PDB entry 8FNJ | electron microscopy, 2.40 A resolution | chains A and G of the 12 polymer chains in the assembly

== Chain A (and G) ==
Protein: Lamina-associated polypeptide 2, isoforms beta/gamma, Integrase
Organism: Homo sapiens
Notes: EC 2.7.7.-, 3.1.-.-; chain G of this document is another copy of the same molecule, construct and numbering; everything in this record applies to it too
UniProtKB: chimeric construct of P42167, P12497: residues -55 to -3 from P42167 (LAP2B_HUMAN) positions 48-100 (UniProt number = residue number + 103); residues 1-288 from P12497 positions 1148-1435 (UniProt number = residue number + 1147)
Sequence (364 residues; numbered -75 to 288; the number before each row is that of its first residue; numbers below 1 keep their minus sign (Gly-75 is residue -75)):
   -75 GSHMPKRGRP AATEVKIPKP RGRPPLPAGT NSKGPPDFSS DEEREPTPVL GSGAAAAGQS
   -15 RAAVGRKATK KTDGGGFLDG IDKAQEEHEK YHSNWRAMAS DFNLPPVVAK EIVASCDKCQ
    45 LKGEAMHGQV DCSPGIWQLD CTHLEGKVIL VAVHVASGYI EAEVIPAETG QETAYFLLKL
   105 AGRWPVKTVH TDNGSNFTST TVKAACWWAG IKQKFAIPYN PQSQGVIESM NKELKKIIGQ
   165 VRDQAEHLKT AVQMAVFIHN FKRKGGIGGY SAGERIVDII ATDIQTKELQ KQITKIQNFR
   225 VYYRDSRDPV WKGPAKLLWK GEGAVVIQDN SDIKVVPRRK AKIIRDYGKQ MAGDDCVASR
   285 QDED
Not modelled in the structure: -75 to 0, 229-235, 269-288
Differences from the reference sequence: expression tag (-75 to -56); conflict Gly-54 (Asn49 in P42167), Gln-17 (Arg86 in P42167); linker (-2 to 0); engineered mutation Lys138 (Glu1285 in P12497), Ala140 (Gly1287 in P12497)
Bound ions: Zn2+: His12, His16, Cys40, Cys43; Mg2+ site 1: Asp64, Asp116 (together with Dolutegravir); Mg2+ site 2: Asp64, Glu152 (together with Dolutegravir)
Ligand contacts: Dolutegravir (DLU; (4R,12aS)-N-(2,4-difluorobenzyl)-7-hydroxy-4-methyl-6,8-dioxo-3,4,6,8,12,12a-hexahydro-2H-pyrido[1',2':4,5]pyrazino[2,1-b][1,3]oxazine-9-carboxamide): Asp64, Cys65, Asp116, Asn117, Gly118, Tyr143, Pro145, Gln146, Glu152
From the paper describing this entry:
  - conformationally variable residues (side-chain flip): Gln148
  - catalytic residues: Glu152 (citing earlier work)
  - mutagenesis - G140A (3- to 5-fold), Q148H (5- to 10-fold), Q148K (5- to 10-fold), Q148R (5- to 10-fold): decreased catalytic activity
  - mutagenesis - E138K/G140A/Q148K (1.0 kcal/mol): decreased binding to Dolutegravir (from molecular simulation)
  - mutagenesis - E138K: unchanged catalytic activity
  - mutagenesis - E138K/G140A/Q148K (1.0 kcal/mol): decreased binding to DTG (from molecular simulation)

== Interface between chain A and chain G ==
Contacting residue pairs (46):
  Glu11(A) - Lys186(G)  salt bridge
  Glu13(A) - Gln168(G)
  Lys14(A) - Gln168(G)
  Tyr15(A) - Phe181(G)  hydrophobic
  Tyr15(A) - Ile182(G)  hydrophobic
  Tyr15(A) - Lys186(G)
  His16(A) - Gln164(G)
  His16(A) - Arg187(G)  hydrogen bond (backbone-side chain)
  Ser17(A) - Lys186(G)
  Ser17(A) - Arg187(G)
  Asn18(A) - Lys186(G)
  Asn18(A) - Arg187(G)
  Asn18(A) - Lys188(G)  hydrogen bond (side chain-backbone)
  Arg20(A) - Lys188(G)
  Arg20(A) - Gly189(G)
  Ala21(A) - Lys186(G)
  Ala21(A) - Lys188(G)
  Ser24(A) - Lys188(G)
  Asp25(A) - Lys188(G)  salt bridge
  Lys42(A) - Gln164(G)  hydrogen bond (backbone-side chain)
  Cys43(A) - Gln164(G)  hydrogen bond
  Leu45(A) - Lys160(G)
  Leu45(A) - Gln164(G)
  Lys160(A) - Leu45(G)
  Gln164(A) - His16(G)
  Gln164(A) - Lys42(G)  hydrogen bond (side chain-backbone)
  Gln164(A) - Cys43(G)  hydrogen bond
  Gln164(A) - Leu45(G)
  Gln168(A) - Glu13(G)
  Gln168(A) - Lys14(G)  hydrogen bond (side chain-backbone)
  Phe181(A) - Tyr15(G)  hydrophobic
  Ile182(A) - Tyr15(G)  hydrophobic
  Lys186(A) - Glu11(G)  salt bridge
  Lys186(A) - Tyr15(G)
  Lys186(A) - Ser17(G)
  Lys186(A) - Asn18(G)
  Lys186(A) - Ala21(G)
  Arg187(A) - His16(G)  hydrogen bond (side chain-backbone)
  Arg187(A) - Ser17(G)
  Arg187(A) - Asn18(G)
  Lys188(A) - Asn18(G)  hydrogen bond (backbone-side chain)
  Lys188(A) - Arg20(G)
  Lys188(A) - Ala21(G)
  Lys188(A) - Ser24(G)
  Lys188(A) - Asp25(G)  salt bridge
  Gly189(A) - Arg20(G)
Also at the interface, not in a pair above, chain A (25 interface residues in all): Val165, Asp167
Also at the interface, not in a pair above, chain G (25 interface residues in all): Val165, Asp167

== Summary ==
Chain A and chain G each contribute 25 residues to their interface, with 9 hydrogen bonds and 4 salt bridges.
Polar contacts include Glu11(A)-Lys186(G), Asp25(A)-Lys188(G) and His16(A)-Arg187(G). Ligands of chain A:
Dolutegravir. The paper reports the catalytic residue Glu152(A); G140A, Q148H and Q148K of chain A, among
others, reduce catalytic activity; 6 substitutions were tested in all.
Chain A and chain G are both Lamina-associated polypeptide 2, isoforms beta/gamma, Integrase (Homo sapiens);
the structure, Structure of E138K/G140A HIV-1 intasome with Dolutegravir bound, was determined by electron
microscopy (same publication as 8FND, 8FNG, 8FNH, 8FNL, 8FNM, 8FNO, 8FNP and 8FNQ).
